3W21 - chains A and B; structure by X-ray diffraction, 1.98 A resolution.

== Chain A (and B) ==
Name: Putative uncharacterized protein
Source organism: Burkholderia ambifaria
Notes: chain B of this document is another copy of the same molecule, construct and numbering; everything in this record applies to it too
UniProtKB: Q0B2N4 (Q0B2N4_BURCM); residues 1-273 here = UniProt positions 1-273
Chain sequence (273 residues; each row starts with the number of its first residue):
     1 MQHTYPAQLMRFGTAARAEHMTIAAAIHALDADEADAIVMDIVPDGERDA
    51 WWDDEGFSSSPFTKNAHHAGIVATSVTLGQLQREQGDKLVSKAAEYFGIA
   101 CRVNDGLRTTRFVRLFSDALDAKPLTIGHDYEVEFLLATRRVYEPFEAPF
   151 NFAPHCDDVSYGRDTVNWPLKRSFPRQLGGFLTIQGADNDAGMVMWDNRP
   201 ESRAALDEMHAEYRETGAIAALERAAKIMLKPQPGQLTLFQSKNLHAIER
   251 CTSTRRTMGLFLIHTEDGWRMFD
Disordered / not traced: 60-74, 148-152 (chain B: 59-74, 146-152)
Modified residues: Mse1, Mse10, Mse21, Mse40, Mse193, Mse195, Mse209, Mse229, Mse258, Mse271 (selenomethionine; parent Met)
Ion coordination: Zn2+: His155, Asp157, His246 (together with 2-oxoglutaric acid)
Residues lining bound ligands: 2-oxoglutaric acid (AKG): Arg141, Tyr143, His155, Asp157, Phe181, Phe240, His246, Ile248, Arg255, Thr257, Phe261
Reported in the primary citation:
  - Zn2+ coordination: His155, Asp157, His246
  - binding site for 2-oxoglutaric acid: Arg141, Tyr143, His155, Asp157, Arg255, Thr257
  - binding site for 2-oxoglutaric acid: Phe261 (from molecular simulation)
  - mutagenesis - R83A, R163A, R203A: decreased catalytic activity on NSLeu
  - mutagenesis - T77V, G79V: decreased catalytic activity
  - mutagenesis - G79A, F261L: decreased catalytic activity on NSVal
  - mutagenesis - G79A, F261A, F261L: decreased catalytic activity on NSPhe
  - mutagenesis - T77S: unchanged catalytic activity on NSPhe

== How chain A and chain B interact ==
Contacting residue pairs (53; chain A residue first):
  Ser75(A) - Tyr131(B)  hydrogen bond (backbone-side chain)
  Val76(A) - Tyr131(B)  hydrophobic
  Gly86(A) - Asn167(B)
  Asp87(A) - Val166(B)
  Asp87(A) - Asn167(B)
  Asp87(A) - Trp168(B)
  Asp87(A) - Pro169(B)
  Asp87(A) - Lys171(B)  salt bridge
  Leu89(A) - Val90(B)  hydrophobic
  Val90(A) - Leu89(B)  hydrophobic
  Val90(A) - Ala93(B)  hydrophobic
  Val90(A) - Asn167(B)
  Val90(A) - Pro169(B)
  Ser91(A) - Ile127(B)
  Ala93(A) - Val90(B)  hydrophobic
  Ala94(A) - Phe97(B)  hydrophobic
  Ala94(A) - Ile127(B)  hydrophobic
  Ala94(A) - Val133(B)
  Glu95(A) - Gly128(B)
  Glu95(A) - Asp130(B)
  Glu95(A) - Tyr131(B)  hydrogen bond (side chain-backbone)
  Glu95(A) - Val133(B)
  Phe97(A) - Ala94(B)  hydrophobic
  Gly98(A) - Phe97(B)
  Gly98(A) - Cys101(B)  hydrogen bond (backbone-side chain)
  Gly98(A) - Val133(B)
  Ile99(A) - Tyr131(B)  hydrophobic
  Ile99(A) - Val133(B)  hydrophobic
  Cys101(A) - Cys101(B)  disulfide
  Cys101(A) - Arg102(B)
  Arg102(A) - Cys101(B)  hydrogen bond (side chain-backbone)
  Arg102(A) - Asp105(B)  salt bridge
  Ile127(A) - Ser91(B)
  Ile127(A) - Ala94(B)  hydrophobic
  Gly128(A) - Glu95(B)
  Asp130(A) - Lys92(B)  salt bridge
  Asp130(A) - Glu95(B)
  Tyr131(A) - Ser75(B)  hydrogen bond (side chain-backbone)
  Tyr131(A) - Val76(B)  hydrophobic
  Tyr131(A) - Glu95(B)
  Tyr131(A) - Ile99(B)  hydrophobic
  Val133(A) - Ala94(B)
  Val133(A) - Glu95(B)
  Val133(A) - Gly98(B)
  Val166(A) - Asp87(B)
  Asn167(A) - Gly86(B)
  Asn167(A) - Asp87(B)
  Asn167(A) - Val90(B)
  Asn167(A) - Asn167(B)
  Trp168(A) - Asp87(B)
  Pro169(A) - Asp87(B)
  Pro169(A) - Val90(B)
  Lys171(A) - Asp87(B)  salt bridge
Also at the interface, not in a pair above, chain A (26 interface residues in all): Lys92
Cross-chain cystine bridges: Cys101(A)-Cys101(B)

== In short ==
Chain A and chain B form an interface of 26 and 27 residues respectively, with 1 disulfide bond, 5 hydrogen
bonds and 4 salt bridges. Polar contacts include Asp87(A)-Lys171(B), Arg102(A)-Asp105(B) and
Asp130(A)-Lys92(B). From the paper: a binding site for 2-oxoglutaric acid at Arg141(A), Tyr143(A) and
His155(A) among others; R83A, R163A and R203A of chain A reduce catalytic activity on NSLeu; 9 substitutions
were tested in all.
Chain A and chain B are both Putative uncharacterized protein (Burkholderia ambifaria); the structure, Crystal
Structure of a Novel N-Substituted L-Amino Acid Dioxygenase in complex with alpha-KG from Burkholderia
ambifaria ..., was determined by X-ray diffraction together with 3W20 from the same study.
